8DLF - chains D and F of the 6 polymer chains in the assembly; structure by electron microscopy, 3.23 A resolution.

Chain D:
Protein: Epstein-Barr nuclear antigen 1
Organism: Human herpesvirus 4 strain B95-8
UniProt: P03211 (EBNA1_EBVB9); residue numbers follow UniProt; this construct covers 458-617
Sequence (160 residues; each row starts with the number of its first residue):
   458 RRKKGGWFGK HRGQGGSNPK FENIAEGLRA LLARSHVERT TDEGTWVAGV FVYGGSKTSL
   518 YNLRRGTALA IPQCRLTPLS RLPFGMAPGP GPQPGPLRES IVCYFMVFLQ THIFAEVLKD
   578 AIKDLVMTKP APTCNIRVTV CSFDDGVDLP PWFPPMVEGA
Disordered / not traced: 458-460
Curated features (UniProtKB/Swiss-Prot):
  - active site: Tyr-518 (For site-specific DNA endonuclease activity)
  - binding site (DNA): Lys-460, Lys-461, Tyr-518
  - site: Arg-491 (Interaction dimer-dimer), Tyr-518 (Interaction dimer-dimer. Required for episome maintenance and generation of immortalized B cells in the host)
  - mutagenesis: Lys-460 to Lys-461 (Severe loss of oriP-dependent DNA replication; loss of DNA-binding), Arg-491 (R491A: Impaired cooperative DNA binding; R491E: Loss of DNA replication and cooperative DNA binding), Tyr-518 (Y518A: 10 fold decrease in DNA-binding; Y518A: Complete loss of endocucleoase nicks in the DNA; Y518E: Complete loss of DNA-binding; Y518F: No effect on DNA-binding ...), Asp-581 (D581A: Loss of DNA replication and cooperative DNA binding; D581E: Forms single dimer binding to DNA), Thr-585 (T585P: Decreased EBNA1-DNA binding, formation of functional chromatin, and origin recognition complex recruitment at oriP)

Chain F:
Molecule: 2xfr DNA
Organism: Human herpesvirus 4 strain B95-8
Sequence (56 nucleotides; row label = number of the first residue in the row):
     1 GATAGGATAG CCTATGCTAC CCAGATATAA ATTAGGATAG CATATACTAC CCAGAT

How chain D and chain F interact:
Contacting residue pairs - 29 pairs, chain D then chain F:
  Lys-461(D) / DT48(F)  base contact
  Lys-461(D) / DA49(F)  hydrogen bond to the sugar
  Lys-461(D) / DC50(F)  sugar contact
  Gly-462(D) / DT48(F)  base contact
  Phe-465(D) / DT48(F)  sugar contact
  Lys-467(D) / DC47(F)  phosphate contact
  Lys-467(D) / DT48(F)  phosphate contact
  His-468(D) / DC47(F)  sugar contact
  Arg-469(D) / DA44(F)  base contact
  Arg-469(D) / DT45(F)  hydrogen bond to the base
  Gly-470(D) / DA46(F)  hydrogen bond to the phosphate
  Gly-470(D) / DC47(F)  phosphate contact
  Gln-471(D) / DA46(F)  phosphate contact
  Gln-471(D) / DC47(F)  hydrogen bond to the phosphate
  Gln-471(D) / DT48(F)  phosphate contact
  Gly-472(D) / DC47(F)  hydrogen bond to the phosphate
  Lys-514(D) / DT45(F)  sugar contact
  Tyr-518(D) / DA46(F)  phosphate contact
  Tyr-518(D) / DC47(F)  hydrogen bond to the phosphate
  Arg-521(D) / DA46(F)  salt bridge to the phosphate
  Arg-522(D) / DC47(F)  salt bridge to the phosphate
  Pro-535(D) / DT45(F)  phosphate contact
  Pro-535(D) / DA46(F)  phosphate contact
  Leu-536(D) / DT45(F)  hydrogen bond to the phosphate
  Leu-536(D) / DA46(F)  phosphate contact
  Ser-537(D) / DT45(F)  phosphate contact
  Arg-538(D) / DA44(F)  salt bridge to the phosphate
  Arg-538(D) / DT45(F)  phosphate contact
  Cys-560(D) / DT45(F)  hydrogen bond to the phosphate
Interface residues without a listed pair, chain D (19 interface residues in all): Thr-534

In short:
The interface between chain D and chain F involves 19 residues on one side and 7 on the other; the contacts
include 8 hydrogen bonds and 3 salt bridges. Polar pairs include Arg-469(D)/DT45(F), Lys-461(D)/DA49(F) and
Gly-470(D)/DA46(F).
Here chain D is Epstein-Barr nuclear antigen 1 and chain F is 2xfr DNA, both from Human herpesvirus 4 strain
B95-8. Entry 8DLF (EBNA1 DNA binding domain (DBD) (458-617)+2 repeats of family repeat (FR) region) was
determined by electron microscopy.
